PDB entry 4YGO | X-ray diffraction, 2.50 A resolution | chains D and C of the 6 polymer chains in the assembly

== Chain D (and C) ==
Molecule: Spermidine n1-acetyltransferase
Organism: Vibrio cholerae serotype O1 (ATCC 39315 / El Tor Inaba N16961)
Notes: chain C of this document is another copy of the same molecule, construct and numbering; everything in this record applies to it too
UniProt: Q9KL03 (Q9KL03_VIBCH); residues 1-173 here = UniProt positions 1-173
Amino-acid sequence (173 residues; each row starts with the number of its first residue):
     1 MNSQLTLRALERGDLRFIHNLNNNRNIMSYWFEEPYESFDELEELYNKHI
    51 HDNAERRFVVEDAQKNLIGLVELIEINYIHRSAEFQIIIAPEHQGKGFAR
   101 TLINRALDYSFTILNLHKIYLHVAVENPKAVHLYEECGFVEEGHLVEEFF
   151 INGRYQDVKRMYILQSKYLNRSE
Unresolved in the structure: 1 (chain C: 1, 172-173)
Bound ions: Ca2+ site 1: E33, E75 (shared with E33(C), E75(C) of chain C); Ca2+ site 2: E34, P35, E41 (shared with N53(C) of chain C); Ca2+ site 3: N53 (shared with 2 residues of chain A)
Reported in the primary citation:
  - Ca2+ coordination: E34

== Chain D / chain C interface ==
Residue-residue contacts (32):
  R16(D) - E11(C)  salt bridge
  H19(D) - E11(C)
  N26(D) - I113(C)
  M28(D) - R56(C)
  M28(D) - L114(C)  hydrophobic
  E34(D) - H51(C)
  E34(D) - N53(C)  hydrogen bond
  E37(D) - A9(C)
  E37(D) - R56(C)  salt bridge
  E37(D) - F58(C)
  E37(D) - Y109(C)  hydrogen bond
  S38(D) - A9(C)
  S38(D) - L10(C)
  S38(D) - E11(C)
  S38(D) - Y46(C)
  F39(D) - E11(C)  hydrogen bond (backbone-side chain)
  D40(D) - E11(C)
  D40(D) - R12(C)  salt bridge
  D40(D) - Y46(C)  hydrogen bond
  D40(D) - I50(C)
  E41(D) - I50(C)
  E41(D) - H51(C)  salt bridge
  E44(D) - H51(C)
  L45(D) - H51(C)
  F150(D) - F111(C)
  F150(D) - T112(C)
  F150(D) - N115(C)
  F150(D) - Q165(C)
  N152(D) - T112(C)  hydrogen bond (backbone-backbone)
  G153(D) - T112(C)  hydrogen bond (backbone-backbone)
  G153(D) - L169(C)
  Y155(D) - N115(C)  hydrogen bond
Interface residues without a listed pair, chain D (19 interface residues in all): N23, P35, I151
Interface residues without a listed pair, chain C (19 interface residues in all): R8

== In short ==
The chain D/chain C interface involves 19 residues from each chain; the contacts include 7 hydrogen bonds and
4 salt bridges. Polar pairs include R16(D)-E11(C), E37(D)-R56(C) and D40(D)-R12(C). E33(D) and E75(D)
coordinate Ca2+ site 1. The Ca2+ site 2 is built by E34(D), P35(D) and E41(D). From the paper: Ca2+
coordination by E34(D).
Both chains are Spermidine n1-acetyltransferase (Vibrio cholerae serotype O1 (ATCC 39315 / El Tor Inaba
N16961)). Entry 4YGO (Dodecameric structure of spermidine N-acetyltransferase from Vibrio cholerae in
intermediate state) was determined by X-ray diffraction (same publication as 5CNP and 4JLY).
